PDB entry 2FLD | X-ray diffraction, 2.00 A resolution | chains D and A of the 4 polymer chains in the assembly

# Chain D
Molecule: 24-nt DNA strand
Sequence (24 nucleotides; row label = number of the first residue in the row):
   551 CGGAACGGTCTCACGACCTTCTGC
Ion coordination: Ca2+ site 1: DC564 (shared with Gly21(A) of chain A; 1 residue of chain B; 1 residue of chain C); Na+: DC564, DG565 (shared with Asp22(A) of chain A; 1 residue of chain B; 1 residue of chain C); Ca2+ site 2: DG565 (shared with Asp22(A) of chain A; 1 residue of chain B; 1 residue of chain C)

# Chain A
Name: DNA endonuclease I-msoi
From: Monomastix sp
UniProtKB: Q8WKW7 (Q8WKW7_MONSK); residues 6-170 here = UniProt positions 6-170
Sequence (165 residues; numbered 6 to 170; the number before each row is that of its first residue):
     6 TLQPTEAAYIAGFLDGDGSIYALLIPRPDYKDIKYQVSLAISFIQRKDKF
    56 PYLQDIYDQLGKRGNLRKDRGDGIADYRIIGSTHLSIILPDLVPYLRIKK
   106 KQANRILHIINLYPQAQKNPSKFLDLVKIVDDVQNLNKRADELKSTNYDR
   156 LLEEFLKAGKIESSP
Unresolved in the structure: 167-170
Differences from the reference sequence: engineered mutation Leu28 (Lys in Q8WKW7), Arg83 (Thr in Q8WKW7)
Ion coordination: Ca2+ site 1: Gly21 (shared with 1 residue of chain B; 1 residue of chain C; DC564(D) of chain D); Ca2+ site 2: Asp22 (shared with 1 residue of chain B; 1 residue of chain C; DG565(D) of chain D); Na+: Asp22 (shared with 1 residue of chain B; 1 residue of chain C; DC564(D), DG565(D) of chain D)
What the authors report for this chain:
  - binding site for the 24-nt DNA strand: Arg83 (proposed by the authors, not directly observed)
  - specificity-determining residues: Arg83
  - specificity-determining residues: Leu28 (proposed by the authors, not directly observed)

# Interface between chain D and chain A
Contacting residue pairs (19; chain D residue first):
  DC551(D) - Asp34(A)  phosphate contact
  DG552(D) - Arg32(A)  base contact
  DG552(D) - Tyr35(A)  sugar contact
  DG553(D) - Arg32(A)  hydrogen bond to the base
  DG553(D) - Gln41(A)  base contact
  DG553(D) - Tyr118(A)  hydrogen bond to the phosphate
  DG553(D) - Gln122(A)  hydrogen bond to the phosphate
  DA555(D) - Asn70(A)  phosphate contact
  DC556(D) - Arg83(A)  base contact
  DG557(D) - Arg72(A)  base contact
  DG557(D) - Arg83(A)  hydrogen bond to the base
  DG558(D) - Arg72(A)  hydrogen bond to the base
  DG558(D) - Arg75(A)  base contact
  DG558(D) - Arg83(A)  base contact
  DT559(D) - Arg75(A)  hydrogen bond to the base
  DT559(D) - Asp77(A)  base contact
  DC562(D) - Arg144(A)  salt bridge to the phosphate
  DA563(D) - Arg144(A)  salt bridge to the phosphate
  DG565(D) - Asp22(A)  phosphate contact
Other interface residues (no listed pair), chain D (13 interface residues in all): DA554, DC560
Other interface residues (no listed pair), chain A (16 interface residues in all): Thr88, Lys123, Glu147

# In short
13 residues of chain D face 16 of chain A across their interface, with 6 hydrogen bonds and 2 salt bridges.
Among the polar pairs are DG553(D)-Arg32(A), DG557(D)-Arg83(A) and DG558(D)-Arg72(A). Gly21(A) and DC564(D)
coordinate Ca2+ site 1. The paper reports a binding site for the 24-nt DNA strand at Arg83(A); specificity
determinants Arg83(A) and Leu28(A).
Here chain D is a 24-nt DNA strand and chain A is DNA endonuclease I-msoi (Monomastix sp). Entry 2FLD (I-MsoI
Re-Designed for Altered DNA Cleavage Specificity) was determined by X-ray diffraction.
